9EBQ - chains B and G of the 5 polymer chains in the assembly; structure by electron microscopy, 3.16 A resolution.

== Chain B ==
Molecule: Guanine nucleotide-binding protein G(I)/G(S)/G(T) subunit beta-1
Source organism: Homo sapiens
UniProt: P62873 (GBB1_HUMAN); residues 2-340 here = UniProt positions 2-340
Sequence (340 residues; row label = number of the first residue in the row):
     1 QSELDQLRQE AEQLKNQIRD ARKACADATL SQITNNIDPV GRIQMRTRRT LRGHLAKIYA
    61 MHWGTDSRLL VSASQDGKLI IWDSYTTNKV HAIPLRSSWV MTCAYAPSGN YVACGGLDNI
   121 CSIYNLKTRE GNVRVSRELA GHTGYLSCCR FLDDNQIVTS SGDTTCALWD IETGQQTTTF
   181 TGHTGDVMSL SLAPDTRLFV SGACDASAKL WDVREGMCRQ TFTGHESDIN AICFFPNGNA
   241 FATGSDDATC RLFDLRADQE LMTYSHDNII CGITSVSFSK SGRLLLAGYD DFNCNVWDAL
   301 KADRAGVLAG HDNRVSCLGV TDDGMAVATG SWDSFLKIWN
Not modelled in the structure: 1-3
Sequence notes: expression tag (1)
UniProt features mapped onto this chain:
  - modified residue: Ser2 (N-acetylserine), His266 (Phosphohistidine)
  - natural variant: Leu30 (L30F: In MRD42; uncertain significance), Arg52 (R52G: In MRD42), Gly64 (G64V: In MRD42), Asp76 (D76E: In MRD42; D76G: In MRD42), Gly77 (G77S: In MRD42), Lys78 (K78R: In MRD42), Ile80 (I80N: In MRD42; I80T: In MRD42), His91 (H91R: In MRD42; uncertain significance), Ala92 (A92T: In MRD42), Pro94 (P94S: In MRD42), Leu95 (L95P: In MRD42), Arg96 (R96L: In MRD42), 5 further natural variant entries in UniProt

== Chain G ==
Molecule: Guanine nucleotide-binding protein G(I)/G(S)/G(O) subunit gamma-2
Source organism: Homo sapiens
UniProt: P59768 (GBG2_HUMAN); residue numbers follow UniProt; this construct covers 5-62
Sequence (58 residues; numbered 5 to 62; the number before each row is that of its first residue):
     5 NTASIAQARK LVEQLKMEAN IDRIKVSKAA ADLMAYCEAH AKEDPLLTPV PASENPFR
Not modelled in the structure: 5-6

== Interface between chain B and chain G ==
Residue-residue contacts (69):
  Leu4(B) - Ser8(G)
  Leu4(B) - Ile9(G)
  Leu7(B) - Ala12(G)  hydrophobic
  Leu7(B) - Val16(G)
  Glu10(B) - Val16(G)
  Ala11(B) - Leu15(G)  hydrophobic
  Ala11(B) - Val16(G)
  Ala11(B) - Leu19(G)
  Leu14(B) - Val16(G)
  Leu14(B) - Leu19(G)  hydrophobic
  Leu14(B) - Lys20(G)
  Gln17(B) - Ala23(G)
  Ile18(B) - Leu19(G)
  Ile18(B) - Glu22(G)
  Ile18(B) - Ala23(G)
  Ala21(B) - Arg27(G)
  Arg22(B) - Arg27(G)
  Cys25(B) - Arg27(G)
  Cys25(B) - Lys29(G)
  Cys25(B) - Val30(G)  hydrogen bond (backbone-backbone)
  Asp27(B) - Lys29(G)
  Ala28(B) - Val30(G)
  Leu30(B) - Ala34(G)  hydrophobic
  Ile33(B) - Ala34(G)  hydrophobic
  Ile33(B) - Met38(G)  hydrophobic
  Val40(B) - Leu51(G)  hydrophobic
  Met45(B) - Leu50(G)  hydrophobic
  Arg48(B) - Phe61(G)
  Arg49(B) - Pro60(G)
  Arg49(B) - Phe61(G)
  Ser84(B) - Phe61(G)
  Tyr85(B) - Pro60(G)  hydrophobic
  Cys218(B) - Gln18(G)
  Cys218(B) - Met21(G)
  Gln220(B) - Glu22(G)
  Thr221(B) - Glu22(G)  hydrogen bond
  Phe235(B) - Leu37(G)  hydrophobic
  Phe235(B) - Tyr40(G)  hydrophobic
  Pro236(B) - Tyr40(G)
  Asn237(B) - Leu37(G)
  Asn237(B) - Tyr40(G)
  Asp254(B) - Ala33(G)
  Arg256(B) - Arg27(G)
  Arg256(B) - Ile28(G)
  Arg256(B) - Ala33(G)
  Arg256(B) - Asp36(G)
  Ala257(B) - Ile28(G)
  Ala257(B) - Val30(G)  hydrophobic
  Asp258(B) - Arg27(G)  salt bridge
  Gln259(B) - Val30(G)
  Leu261(B) - Val30(G)  hydrophobic
  Ser279(B) - Asp48(G)  hydrogen bond
  Lys280(B) - Asp48(G)  hydrogen bond (backbone-side chain)
  Ser281(B) - Tyr40(G)
  Ser281(B) - Cys41(G)
  Ser281(B) - His44(G)
  Ser281(B) - Asp48(G)  hydrogen bond (backbone-side chain)
  Gly282(B) - Cys41(G)  hydrogen bond (backbone-side chain)
  Arg283(B) - Cys41(G)
  Gly324(B) - Asp48(G)
  Gly324(B) - Pro49(G)
  Gly324(B) - Leu50(G)
  Met325(B) - Pro49(G)  hydrophobic
  Met325(B) - Leu50(G)
  Met325(B) - Pro60(G)
  Ala326(B) - Phe61(G)  hydrophobic
  Val327(B) - Leu50(G)  hydrophobic
  Ile338(B) - Phe61(G)  hydrophobic
  Asn340(B) - Phe61(G)
Interface residues without a listed pair, chain B (52 interface residues in all): Ala26, Thr34, Ile43, Arg219, Ala240, Leu252, Leu284, Leu300, Asp323
Interface residues without a listed pair, chain G (33 interface residues in all): Asp26, Ser31, Ala35, Glu47

== In short ==
52 residues of chain B and 33 residues of chain G are in contact; the contacts include 6 hydrogen bonds and 1
salt bridge. Polar pairs include Asp258(B)-Arg27(G), Thr221(B)-Glu22(G) and Ser279(B)-Asp48(G).
Chain B is Guanine nucleotide-binding protein G(I)/G(S)/G(T) subunit beta-1 and chain G is Guanine
nucleotide-binding protein G(I)/G(S)/G(O) subunit gamma-2, both from Homo sapiens; the structure, Peptide 2
(GLP-1 (ACPC18)) bound to GLP-1R/Gs complex (conformer 2), was determined by electron microscopy, deposited
together with 9EBN and 9EBO.
